5CXL - chain A; structure by X-ray diffraction, 1.45 A resolution.

Chain A:
Protein: Bifunctional hemolysin/adenylate cyclase
Source organism: Bordetella pertussis (strain Tohama I / ATCC BAA-589 / NCTC 13251)
Notes: EC 4.6.1.1; fragment: block v of rtx domain (unp resisdues 1529-1681)
Reference sequence: P0DKX7 (CYAA_BORPE); residues 1529-1681 here = UniProt positions 1529-1681
Chain sequence (153 residues; numbered 1529 to 1681; the number before each row is that of its first residue):
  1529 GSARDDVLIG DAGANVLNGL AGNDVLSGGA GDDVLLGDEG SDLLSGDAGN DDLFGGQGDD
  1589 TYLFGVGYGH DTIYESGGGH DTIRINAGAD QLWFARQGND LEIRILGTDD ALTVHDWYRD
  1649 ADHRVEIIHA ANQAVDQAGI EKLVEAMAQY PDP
Unresolved in the structure: 1677-1681
Bound ions: Ca2+ site 1: S1530, R1532, D1534, G1547, A1549, D1552; Ca2+ site 2: D1539, G1541, N1543, G1556, A1558, D1561; Ca2+ site 3: L1548, G1550, D1552, G1565, E1567, D1570; Ca2+ site 4: G1557, G1559, D1561, G1574, A1576, D1579; Ca2+ site 5: D1566, G1568, D1570, G1583, Q1585, D1588; Ca2+ site 6: D1575, G1577, D1579, Y1596, D1599; Ca2+ site 7: G1584, G1586, D1588, E1603, G1605, D1609; Ca2+ site 8: G1606, D1609, R1652, E1654

Summary:
The Ca2+ site 1 is built by S1530, R1532, D1534, G1547, A1549 and D1552. D1539, G1541, N1543, G1556, A1558 and
D1561 form the Ca2+ site 2.
Chain A is Bifunctional hemolysin/adenylate cyclase (Bordetella pertussis (strain Tohama I / ATCC BAA-589 /
NCTC 13251)); the structure, Crystal structure of rtx domain block V of adenylate cyclase toxin from
bordetella pertussis, was determined by X-ray diffraction together with 5CVW from the same study.
